Entry 7LFD (X-ray diffraction, 2.16 A resolution); this record covers chains A and H of the 3 polymer chains in the assembly.

== Chain A ==
Protein: Apolipoprotein L1 BH3 like peptide
UniProt: O14791 (APOL1_HUMAN); residues 152-168 here = UniProt positions 152-168
Chain sequence (17 residues; numbered 152 to 168; the number before each row is that of its first residue):
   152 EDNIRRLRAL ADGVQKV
Ligand contacts: citrate anion (FLC): Gly164, Val165, Gln166, Lys167
From the paper describing this entry:
  - conformationally variable residues: Gly164

== Chain H ==
Protein: Fab 7D6 heavy chain
Organism: Homo sapiens
Notes: antibody fragment or engineered binder
Chain sequence (225 residues; row label = number of the first residue in the row):
     1 QIQLVQSGPD LKKPGETVKI SCRTSGYAFT NYGVNWVKQA PGKGLKWMGW INTNTGQTTY
    61 AEEFRGRFAI SLETSASTAF LTISNLKNED SATYFCARLI YDGDYISSDF WGQGTTLTVS
   121 SASTKGPSVF PLAPSSKSTS GGTAALGCLV KDYFPEPVTV SWNSGALTSG VHTFPAVLQS
   181 SGLYSLSSVV TVPSSSLGTQ TYICNVNHKP SNTKVDKKVE PKSCD
Disordered / not traced: 225
Cystine bridges: Cys22-Cys96, Cys148-Cys204
Ligand contacts: citrate anion (FLC): Asn52, Asn54, Thr55

== Interface between chain A and chain H ==
Pairs across the interface (27; chain A residue first):
  Arg156(A) - Asp104(H)  salt bridge
  Arg156(A) - Tyr105(H)
  Arg157(A) - Tyr101(H)
  Arg157(A) - Gly103(H)  hydrogen bond (side chain-backbone)
  Arg157(A) - Asp104(H)  salt bridge
  Ala160(A) - Tyr101(H)
  Ala160(A) - Ile106(H)  hydrophobic
  Asp163(A) - Trp50(H)
  Asp163(A) - Gln57(H)  hydrogen bond (backbone-side chain)
  Gly164(A) - Trp50(H)
  Gly164(A) - Asn52(H)  hydrogen bond (backbone-side chain)
  Gly164(A) - Gln57(H)
  Val165(A) - Trp50(H)  hydrophobic
  Val165(A) - Tyr101(H)  hydrophobic
  Gln166(A) - Thr30(H)  hydrogen bond (side chain-backbone)
  Gln166(A) - Asn31(H)
  Gln166(A) - Tyr32(H)
  Gln166(A) - Gly33(H)  hydrogen bond (side chain-backbone)
  Gln166(A) - Asn52(H)  hydrogen bond
  Gln166(A) - Thr53(H)  hydrogen bond
  Gln166(A) - Asn54(H)
  Gln166(A) - Tyr101(H)
  Lys167(A) - Tyr101(H)
  Lys167(A) - Gly103(H)
  Val168(A) - Tyr32(H)
  Val168(A) - Ile100(H)  hydrophobic
  Val168(A) - Tyr101(H)  hydrogen bond (backbone-backbone)
Interface residues without a listed pair, chain A (10 interface residues in all): Asp153
Interface residues without a listed pair, chain H (18 interface residues in all): Ile51, Leu99, Asp102

== Overview ==
The interface between chain A and chain H involves 10 residues on one side and 18 on the other; the contacts
include 8 hydrogen bonds and 2 salt bridges. Polar pairs include Arg156(A)-Asp104(H), Arg157(A)-Asp104(H) and
Arg157(A)-Gly103(H). Citrate anion is bound between chain A and chain H. The paper reports conformational
variability at Gly164(A).
Here chain A is Apolipoprotein L1 BH3 like peptide and chain H is Fab 7D6 heavy chain (Homo sapiens). Entry
7LFD (Fab 7D6 bound to ApoL1 BH3 like peptide) was determined by X-ray diffraction, deposited together with
7LF7, 7LF8, 7LFA and 7LFB.
